Entry 6H0N (X-ray diffraction, 3.02 A resolution); this record covers chains A and B.

Chain A (and B):
Name: UDP-D-apiose/UDP-D-xylose synthase 1
From: Arabidopsis thaliana
Notes: chain B of this document is another copy of the same molecule, construct and numbering; everything in this record applies to it too
UniProt: Q9ZUY6 (AXS1_ARATH); residue numbers follow UniProt; this construct covers 1-389
Sequence (389 residues; numbered 1 to 389; the number before each row is that of its first residue):
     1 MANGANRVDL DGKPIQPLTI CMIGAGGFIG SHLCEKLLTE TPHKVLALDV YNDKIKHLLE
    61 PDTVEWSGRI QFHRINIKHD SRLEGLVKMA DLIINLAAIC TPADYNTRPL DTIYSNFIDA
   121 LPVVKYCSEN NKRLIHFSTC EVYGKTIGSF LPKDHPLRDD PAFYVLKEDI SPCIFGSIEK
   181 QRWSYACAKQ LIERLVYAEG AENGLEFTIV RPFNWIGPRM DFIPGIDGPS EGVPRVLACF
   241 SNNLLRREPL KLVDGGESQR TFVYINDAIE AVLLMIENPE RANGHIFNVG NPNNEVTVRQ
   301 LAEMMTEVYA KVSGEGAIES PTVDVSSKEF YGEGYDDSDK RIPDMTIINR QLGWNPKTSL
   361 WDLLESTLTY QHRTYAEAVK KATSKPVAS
Not modelled in the structure: 1-7, 385-389 (chain B: 1-6, 61-68, 385-389)
Residues lining bound ligands:
  - NAD (nicotinamide-adenine-dinucleotide): Gly-24, Gly-26, Gly-27, Phe-28, Ile-29, Gly-30, Asp-49, Val-50, Lys-54, Ile-75, Asn-76, Ile-77, Lys-78, Leu-96, Ala-97, Ala-98, Cys-100, Phe-137, Ser-138, Thr-139, Tyr-185, Lys-189, Pro-212, Asn-214, Trp-215, Arg-235
  - UDP (uridine-5'-diphosphate): Pro-102, Glu-141, Arg-182, Asn-214, Pro-234, Arg-235, Val-236, Cys-239, Phe-240, Lys-251, Leu-252, Val-253, Ser-258, Arg-260, Val-298, Phe-330, Tyr-331, Tyr-335, Asp-337, Arg-341
UniProt features mapped onto this chain:
  - active site: Tyr-185 (Proton acceptor)
  - binding site (NAD(+)): Phe-28, Ile-29, Asp-49, Asn-76, Ile-77, Leu-96, Tyr-185, Lys-189, Trp-215, Arg-235
  - binding site (UDP-alpha-D-glucuronate): Tyr-105, Thr-139, Glu-141, Arg-182, Tyr-185, Asn-214, Lys-251, Val-253, Arg-260, Tyr-331, Tyr-335, Asp-337, Arg-341
What the authors report for this chain:
  - catalytic residues: Thr-139, Lys-189 (by similarity / conservation)
  - catalytic residues: Tyr-185 (proposed by the authors, not directly observed)
  - contacts within the chain: Glu-141/Arg-341
  - catalytic residues: Cys-100
  - catalytic residues: Tyr-105, Cys-140, Glu-141 (from molecular simulation)
  - mutagenesis - Y185F: abolished catalytic activity
  - mutagenesis - C100A, C100A/C140S, C100S, Y105F, T139V, C140A, C140S, E141A: decreased catalytic activity
  - mutagenesis - Y105A: decreased catalytic activity on UDP-GlcA
  - conformationally variable residues (side-chain flip): Cys-100 (from molecular simulation)

How chain A and chain B interact:
Residue-residue contacts - 93 pairs, chain A then chain B:
  Arg-108(A) / Glu-202(B)
  Pro-109(A) / Ala-198(B)  hydrophobic
  Pro-109(A) / Glu-202(B)
  Leu-110(A) / Leu-195(B)
  Leu-110(A) / Ala-198(B)  hydrophobic
  Leu-110(A) / Glu-199(B)
  Leu-110(A) / Glu-202(B)  hydrogen bond (backbone-side chain)
  Leu-110(A) / Asn-203(B)
  Asp-111(A) / Glu-202(B)
  Ile-113(A) / Leu-191(B)  hydrophobic
  Tyr-114(A) / Lys-125(B)  hydrogen bond
  Phe-117(A) / Phe-117(B)  hydrophobic
  Phe-117(A) / Ile-118(B)  hydrophobic
  Leu-121(A) / Ile-118(B)  hydrophobic
  Ile-147(A) / Phe-150(B)  hydrophobic
  Phe-150(A) / Ile-147(B)  hydrophobic
  Phe-150(A) / Phe-163(B)
  Phe-150(A) / Pro-172(B)  hydrophobic
  Leu-151(A) / Leu-151(B)  hydrophobic
  Pro-152(A) / Leu-157(B)
  His-155(A) / His-155(B)
  Leu-157(A) / Pro-152(B)
  Leu-157(A) / His-155(B)
  Phe-163(A) / Phe-150(B)
  Glu-168(A) / Ser-177(B)
  Asp-169(A) / Ser-177(B)  hydrogen bond (backbone-side chain)
  Asp-169(A) / Glu-179(B)
  Ile-170(A) / Ser-177(B)
  Ser-171(A) / Ser-177(B)
  Pro-172(A) / Phe-150(B)  hydrophobic
  Pro-172(A) / Phe-175(B)
  Cys-173(A) / Cys-173(B)
  Cys-173(A) / Ile-174(B)
  Cys-173(A) / Phe-175(B)  hydrogen bond (backbone-backbone)
  Cys-173(A) / Gly-176(B)
  Ile-174(A) / Cys-173(B)
  Ile-174(A) / Ile-174(B)  hydrophobic
  Phe-175(A) / Pro-172(B)
  Phe-175(A) / Cys-173(B)  hydrogen bond (backbone-backbone)
  Phe-175(A) / Gln-190(B)
  Gly-176(A) / Cys-173(B)
  Gly-176(A) / Arg-194(B)  hydrogen bond (backbone-side chain)
  Ser-177(A) / Asp-169(B)  hydrogen bond (side chain-backbone)
  Ser-177(A) / Ile-170(B)
  Ser-177(A) / Ser-171(B)
  Ser-177(A) / Arg-194(B)  hydrogen bond (backbone-side chain)
  Ile-178(A) / Glu-193(B)
  Ile-178(A) / Arg-194(B)  hydrogen bond (backbone-side chain)
  Ile-178(A) / Tyr-197(B)  hydrophobic
  Ile-178(A) / Arg-211(B)
  Ile-178(A) / Ile-286(B)  hydrophobic
  Glu-179(A) / Asp-169(B)
  Glu-179(A) / Tyr-197(B)
  Lys-180(A) / Arg-194(B)  hydrogen bond (backbone-side chain)
  Gln-181(A) / Arg-194(B)
  Gln-181(A) / Tyr-197(B)
  Gln-181(A) / Ala-198(B)
  Gln-181(A) / Ala-201(B)
  Trp-183(A) / Arg-194(B)
  Cys-187(A) / Gln-190(B)  hydrogen bond
  Cys-187(A) / Leu-191(B)
  Cys-187(A) / Arg-194(B)
  Ala-188(A) / Leu-191(B)
  Gln-190(A) / Phe-175(B)
  Gln-190(A) / Cys-187(B)  hydrogen bond
  Leu-191(A) / Ile-113(B)  hydrophobic
  Leu-191(A) / Cys-187(B)
  Leu-191(A) / Ala-188(B)
  Leu-191(A) / Leu-191(B)  hydrophobic
  Glu-193(A) / Ile-178(B)
  Arg-194(A) / Gly-176(B)  hydrogen bond (side chain-backbone)
  Arg-194(A) / Ser-177(B)  hydrogen bond (side chain-backbone)
  Arg-194(A) / Ile-178(B)  hydrogen bond (side chain-backbone)
  Arg-194(A) / Lys-180(B)  hydrogen bond (side chain-backbone)
  Arg-194(A) / Gln-181(B)
  Arg-194(A) / Trp-183(B)
  Arg-194(A) / Ser-184(B)
  Arg-194(A) / Cys-187(B)
  Leu-195(A) / Leu-110(B)
  Tyr-197(A) / Ile-178(B)  hydrophobic
  Tyr-197(A) / Glu-179(B)
  Tyr-197(A) / Gln-181(B)
  Ala-198(A) / Pro-109(B)  hydrophobic
  Ala-198(A) / Leu-110(B)  hydrophobic
  Ala-198(A) / Gln-181(B)
  Glu-199(A) / Leu-110(B)
  Ala-201(A) / Gln-181(B)
  Glu-202(A) / Arg-108(B)
  Glu-202(A) / Pro-109(B)
  Glu-202(A) / Leu-110(B)  hydrogen bond (side chain-backbone)
  Glu-202(A) / Asp-111(B)
  Arg-211(A) / Ile-178(B)
  Ile-286(A) / Ile-178(B)  hydrophobic
Other interface residues (no listed pair), chain A (48 interface residues in all): Thr-107, Ile-118, Ser-184, Asn-203
Other interface residues (no listed pair), chain B (49 interface residues in all): Thr-107, Tyr-114, Leu-121, Glu-168

Summary:
48 residues of chain A face 49 of chain B across their interface; the contacts include 17 hydrogen bonds.
Among the polar pairs are Leu-110(A)/Glu-202(B), Tyr-114(A)/Lys-125(B) and Asp-169(A)/Ser-177(B). The paper
reports catalytic residues Thr-139(A), Lys-189(A) and Tyr-185(A) among others; C100A, C100A/C140S and C100S of
chain A, among others, reduce catalytic activity; 10 substitutions were tested in all.
Chain A and chain B are both UDP-D-apiose/UDP-D-xylose synthase 1 (Arabidopsis thaliana); the structure, The
structure of wild-type Arabidopsis thaliana UDP-apiose/UDP-xylose synthase in complex with NAD+ and UDP, was
determined by X-ray diffraction together with 6H0P from the same study.
